1CRX - chains F and B of the 6 polymer chains in the assembly; structure by X-ray diffraction, 2.40 A resolution.

Chain F:
Molecule: 19-nt DNA strand
Sequence (19 nucleotides; numbered 1 to 19; the number before each row is that of its first residue):
     1 ATATGCTATA CGAAGTTAT

Chain B:
Name: Cre recombinase
Organism: Punavirus P1
UniProt: Q71TG5 (Q71TG5_9CAUD); residue numbers follow UniProt; this construct covers 20-341
Amino-acid sequence (322 residues; each row starts with the number of its first residue):
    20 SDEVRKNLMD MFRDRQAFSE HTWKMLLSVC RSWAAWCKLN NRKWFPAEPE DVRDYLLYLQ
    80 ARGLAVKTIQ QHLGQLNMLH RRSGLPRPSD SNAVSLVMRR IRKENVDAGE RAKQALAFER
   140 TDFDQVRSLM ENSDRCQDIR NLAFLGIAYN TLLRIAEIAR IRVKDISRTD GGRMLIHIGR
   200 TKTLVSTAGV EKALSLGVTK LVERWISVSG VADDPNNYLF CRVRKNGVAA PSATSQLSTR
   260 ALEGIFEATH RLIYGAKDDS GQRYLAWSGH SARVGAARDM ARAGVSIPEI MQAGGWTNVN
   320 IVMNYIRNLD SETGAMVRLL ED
Modified / non-standard residues: Tyr324 (O-phosphotyrosine; PTR)
Reported in the primary citation:
  - conformationally variable residues (helix shift, side-chain flip): His289, Tyr324

Interface between chain F and chain B:
Residue-residue contacts (46):
  DT2(F) with Arg121(B), sugar contact
  DA3(F) with Arg118(B), salt bridge to the phosphate; Arg121(B), salt bridge to the phosphate
  DT4(F) with Arg106(B), salt bridge to the phosphate
  DG5(F) with Arg100(B), salt bridge to the phosphate; Arg106(B), salt bridge to the phosphate
  DC6(F) with Phe37(B), phosphate contact; Thr41(B), hydrogen bond to the phosphate; Met97(B), phosphate contact; Arg100(B), salt bridge to the phosphate; Arg101(B), salt bridge to the phosphate
  DT7(F) with Phe37(B), phosphate contact; Ser38(B), hydrogen bond to the phosphate; Thr41(B), hydrogen bond to the phosphate; Gln90(B), hydrogen bond to the base; Gln94(B), base contact; Lys201(B), hydrogen bond to the base
  DA8(F) with Ser38(B), hydrogen bond to the phosphate; His40(B), salt bridge to the phosphate; Met44(B), base contact; Thr200(B), phosphate contact; Lys201(B), sugar contact
  DT9(F) with His40(B), base contact; Arg173(B), phosphate contact; Ile174(B), hydrogen bond to the phosphate; Ala175(B), hydrogen bond to the phosphate; Glu262(B), sugar contact; His289(B), sugar contact
  DA10(F) with Glu262(B), phosphate contact; Arg282(B), hydrogen bond to the base; Tyr283(B), sugar contact; Ser287(B), hydrogen bond to the phosphate; Gly288(B), hydrogen bond to the phosphate; His289(B), hydrogen bond to the phosphate
  DC11(F) with Arg259(B), base contact; Glu262(B), base contact; Arg282(B), phosphate contact; Tyr283(B), hydrogen bond to the phosphate; Ser287(B), phosphate contact
  DG12(F) with Arg259(B), hydrogen bond to the base; Lys276(B), salt bridge to the phosphate
  DT17(F) with Arg243(B), hydrogen bond to the base
  DA18(F) with Arg243(B), sugar contact; Lys244(B), base contact
  DT19(F) with Lys244(B), hydrogen bond to the base; Asn245(B), phosphate contact
Interface residues without a listed pair, chain F (15 interface residues in all): DA13
Interface residues without a listed pair, chain B (35 interface residues in all): Ala36, Lys86, Ser108, Ala134, Arg199, Leu284

Overview:
Chain F and chain B form an interface of 15 and 35 residues respectively; the contacts include 16 hydrogen
bonds and 9 salt bridges. Among the polar pairs are DT7(F)-Gln90(B), DT7(F)-Lys201(B) and DA10(F)-Arg282(B).
From the paper: conformational variability at His289(B) and Tyr324(B).
Here chain F is a 19-nt DNA strand and chain B is Cre recombinase (Punavirus P1). Entry 1CRX (Cre
recombinase/DNA complex reaction intermediate I) was determined by X-ray diffraction.
